PDB entry 6SHN | electron microscopy, 3.30 A resolution | chains D and C of the 4 polymer chains in the assembly

# Chain D (and C)
Name: Glucose-1-phosphate adenylyltransferase
Source organism: Escherichia coli
Notes: EC 2.7.7.27; chain C of this document is another copy of the same molecule, construct and numbering; everything in this record applies to it too
UniProt: P0A6V1 (GLGC_ECOLI); numbering as in UniProt (aligned over 1-431)
Amino-acid sequence (431 residues; each row starts with the number of its first residue):
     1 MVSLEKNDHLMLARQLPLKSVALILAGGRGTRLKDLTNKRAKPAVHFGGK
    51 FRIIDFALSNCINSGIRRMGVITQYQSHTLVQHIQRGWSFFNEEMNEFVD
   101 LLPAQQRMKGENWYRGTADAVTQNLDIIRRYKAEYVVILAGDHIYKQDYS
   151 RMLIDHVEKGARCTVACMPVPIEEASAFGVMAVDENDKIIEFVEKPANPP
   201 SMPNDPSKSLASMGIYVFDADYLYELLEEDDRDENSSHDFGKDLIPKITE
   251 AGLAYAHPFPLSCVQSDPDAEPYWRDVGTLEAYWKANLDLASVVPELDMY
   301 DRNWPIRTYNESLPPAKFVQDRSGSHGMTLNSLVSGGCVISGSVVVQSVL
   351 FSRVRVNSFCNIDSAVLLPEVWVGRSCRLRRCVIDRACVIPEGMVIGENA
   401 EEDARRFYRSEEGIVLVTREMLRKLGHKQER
Not modelled in the structure: 1-9, 105-115
Small-molecule neighbours: 1,6-di-O-phosphono-beta-D-fructofuranose (FBP): K39, R40, H46, R52, T79, R386, A387, R419, R423
UniProt features mapped onto this chain:
  - binding site (beta-D-fructose 1,6-bisphosphate): K39, R419 to R423, Q429 to R431
  - binding site (AMP): R40, H46, R52, R130, E370, R386
  - binding site (alpha-D-glucose 1-phosphate): Y114, G179, E194, K195, S212
  - site (Could play a key role in the communication between the regulatory and the substrate sites): Q74, W113
  - natural variant: A44 (A44T: In SG14 mutant), R67 (R67C: In CL1136 mutant), P295 (P295S: In SG5 mutant), G336 (G336D: In 618 mutant)
  - mutagenesis: K39 (K39E: The level of activation by pyridoxal phosphate and fructose-1,6-phosphate is only approximately 2-fold compared to activation of 15- to 28-fold respectively, for the wild-type ...), Q74 (Q74A: Insensitive to activation by fructose-1,6-bisphosphate, but still binds fructose-1,6-bisphosphate with similar affinity as the wild-type ...), W113 (W113A: Insensitive to activation by fructose-1,6-bisphosphate, but still binds fructose-1,6-bisphosphate, with similar affinity as the wild-type ...), Y114 (Y114F: Shows a decrease of affinity for the substrates and less than 2-fold activation by fructose 1,6-bisphosphate in the ADP-glucose synthesis direction ...), K195 (K195E/I/H/R: Decrease of the affinity for alpha-D-glucose 1-phosphate, but no loss in adenylyltransferase activity ...)
From the paper describing this entry:
  - binding site for 1,6-di-O-phosphono-beta-D-fructofuranose: K39, R40, R52
  - mutagenesis - Q106A, R115A: decreased catalytic activity on FBP (citing earlier work)
  - mutagenesis - W113A: decreased catalytic activity (citing earlier work)
  - mutagenesis - K39A, R40A, H46A, R52A, P103A (1.5 fold), Y114A (1.5 fold), R386A, R419A, R423A: decreased catalytic activity on 1,6-di-O-phosphono-beta-D-fructofuranose (citing earlier work)
  - catalytic residues: R32, K42, K195 (by similarity / conservation)
  - mutagenesis - Q106A, R107A, R115A: decreased catalytic activity on 1,6-di-O-phosphono-beta-D-fructofuranose

# How chain D and chain C interact
Pairs across the interface (63; chain D residue first):
  G48(D) - P315(C)
  G49(D) - P315(C)
  K50(D) - L313(C)
  F51(D) - S312(C)
  L290(D) - K317(C)  hydrogen bond (backbone-side chain)
  A291(D) - K317(C)
  S292(D) - K317(C)  hydrogen bond (backbone-side chain)
  V293(D) - Q320(C)
  P295(D) - K317(C)
  M299(D) - P314(C)  hydrophobic
  Y300(D) - P314(C)  hydrophobic
  Y300(D) - P315(C)
  Y300(D) - K317(C)
  R302(D) - R353(C)
  R302(D) - E370(C)  salt bridge
  I306(D) - S312(C)
  T308(D) - S312(C)
  N310(D) - N310(C)  hydrogen bond (side chain-backbone)
  N310(D) - S312(C)
  S312(D) - F51(C)
  S312(D) - I306(C)
  S312(D) - T308(C)
  S312(D) - N310(C)
  L313(D) - K50(C)  hydrogen bond (backbone-side chain)
  P314(D) - Y300(C)  hydrophobic
  P315(D) - G48(C)
  P315(D) - G49(C)
  P315(D) - Y300(C)
  P315(D) - L333(C)  hydrophobic
  A316(D) - S332(C)
  A316(D) - L333(C)
  A316(D) - V334(C)  hydrogen bond (backbone-backbone)
  K317(D) - L290(C)  hydrogen bond (side chain-backbone)
  K317(D) - A291(C)
  K317(D) - S292(C)  hydrogen bond (side chain-backbone)
  K317(D) - P295(C)
  K317(D) - Y300(C)
  K317(D) - S332(C)
  K317(D) - L333(C)
  F318(D) - T329(C)
  F318(D) - N331(C)
  F318(D) - S332(C)  hydrogen bond (backbone-backbone)
  V319(D) - N331(C)
  Q320(D) - V293(C)
  Q320(D) - N331(C)  hydrogen bond (backbone-side chain)
  H326(D) - T329(C)
  H326(D) - L330(C)
  G327(D) - T329(C)  hydrogen bond (backbone-backbone)
  T329(D) - F318(C)
  T329(D) - G327(C)  hydrogen bond (backbone-backbone)
  L330(D) - S325(C)
  L330(D) - H326(C)
  N331(D) - F318(C)
  N331(D) - V319(C)
  N331(D) - Q320(C)  hydrogen bond (side chain-backbone)
  S332(D) - A316(C)
  S332(D) - K317(C)
  S332(D) - F318(C)  hydrogen bond (backbone-backbone)
  L333(D) - A316(C)
  L333(D) - K317(C)
  V334(D) - A316(C)  hydrogen bond (backbone-backbone)
  R353(D) - R302(C)
  E370(D) - R302(C)  salt bridge
Interface residues without a listed pair, chain D (41 interface residues in all): R307, E311, S325, M328, S335, C338, V339
Interface residues without a listed pair, chain C (40 interface residues in all): M299, R307, E311, M328, S335, G337

# In short
41 residues of chain D face 40 of chain C across their interface; the contacts include 14 hydrogen bonds and 2
salt bridges. Polar contacts include R302(D)-E370(C), L290(D)-K317(C) and S292(D)-K317(C). The paper reports
catalytic residues R32(D), K42(D) and K195(D); K39A, R40A and H46A of chain D, among others, reduce catalytic
activity on 1,6-di-O-phosphono-beta-D-fructofuranose; 13 substitutions were tested in all.
Both chains are Glucose-1-phosphate adenylyltransferase (Escherichia coli). Entry 6SHN (Escherichia coli
AGPase in complex with FBP. Symmetry C1) was determined by electron microscopy, deposited together with 6SHJ,
6SHQ and 6SI8.
